7SY0 - chains B and E; structure by electron microscopy, 3.00 A resolution.

== Chain B ==
Molecule: Spike glycoprotein
Source organism: Severe acute respiratory syndrome coronavirus 2
UniProt: P0DTC2 (SPIKE_SARS2); numbering as in UniProt (aligned over 1-1208)
Chain sequence (1288 residues; row label = number of the first residue in the row):
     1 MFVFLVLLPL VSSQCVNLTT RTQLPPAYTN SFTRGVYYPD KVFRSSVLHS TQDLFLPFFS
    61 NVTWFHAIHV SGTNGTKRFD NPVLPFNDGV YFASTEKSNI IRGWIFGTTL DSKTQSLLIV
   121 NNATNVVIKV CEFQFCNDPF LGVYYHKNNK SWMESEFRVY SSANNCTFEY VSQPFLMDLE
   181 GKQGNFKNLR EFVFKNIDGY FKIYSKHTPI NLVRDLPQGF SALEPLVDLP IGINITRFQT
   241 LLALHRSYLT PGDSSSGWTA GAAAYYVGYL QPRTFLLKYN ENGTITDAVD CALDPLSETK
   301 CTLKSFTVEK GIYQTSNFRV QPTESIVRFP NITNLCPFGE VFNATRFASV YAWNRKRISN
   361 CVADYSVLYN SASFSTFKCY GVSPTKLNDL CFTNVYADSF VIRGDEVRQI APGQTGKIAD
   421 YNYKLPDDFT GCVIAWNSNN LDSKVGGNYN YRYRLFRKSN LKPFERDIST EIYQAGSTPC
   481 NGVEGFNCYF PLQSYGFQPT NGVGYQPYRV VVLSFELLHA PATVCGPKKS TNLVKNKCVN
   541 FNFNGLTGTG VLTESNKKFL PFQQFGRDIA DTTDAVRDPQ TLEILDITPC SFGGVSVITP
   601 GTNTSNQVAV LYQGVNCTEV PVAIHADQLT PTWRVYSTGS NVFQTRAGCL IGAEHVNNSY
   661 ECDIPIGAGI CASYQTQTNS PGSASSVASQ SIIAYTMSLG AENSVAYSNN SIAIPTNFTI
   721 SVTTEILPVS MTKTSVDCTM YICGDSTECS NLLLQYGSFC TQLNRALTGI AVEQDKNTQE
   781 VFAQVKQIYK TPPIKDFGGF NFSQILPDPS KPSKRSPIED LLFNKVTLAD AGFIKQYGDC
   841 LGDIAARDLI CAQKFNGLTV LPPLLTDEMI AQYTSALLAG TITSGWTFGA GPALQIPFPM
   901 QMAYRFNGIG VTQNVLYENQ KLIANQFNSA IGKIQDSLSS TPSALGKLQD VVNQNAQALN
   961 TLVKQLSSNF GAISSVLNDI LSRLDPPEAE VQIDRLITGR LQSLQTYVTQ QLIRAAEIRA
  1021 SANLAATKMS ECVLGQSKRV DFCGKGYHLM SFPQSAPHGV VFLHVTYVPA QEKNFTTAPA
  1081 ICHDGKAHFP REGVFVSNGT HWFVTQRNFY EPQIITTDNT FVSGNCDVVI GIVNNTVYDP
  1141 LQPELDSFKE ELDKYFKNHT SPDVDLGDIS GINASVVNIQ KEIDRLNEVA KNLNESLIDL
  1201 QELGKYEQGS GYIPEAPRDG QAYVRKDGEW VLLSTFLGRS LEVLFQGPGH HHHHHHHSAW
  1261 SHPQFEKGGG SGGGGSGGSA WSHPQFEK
Disordered / not traced: 1-329, 531-1288
Construct notes: engineered mutation Arg452 (Leu in P0DTC2), Gly614 (Asp in P0DTC2); conflict Gly682 (Arg in P0DTC2), Ser683 (Arg in P0DTC2), Ser685 (Arg in P0DTC2), Pro817 (Phe in P0DTC2), Pro892 (Ala in P0DTC2), Pro899 (Ala in P0DTC2), Pro942 (Ala in P0DTC2), Pro986 (Lys in P0DTC2), Pro987 (Val in P0DTC2); expression tag (1209-1288)
Disulfides: Cys336-Cys361, Cys379-Cys432, Cys391-Cys525, Cys480-Cys488
Covalent attachments: N-acetylglucosamine (NAG) linked to Asn343
Curated features (UniProtKB/Swiss-Prot):
  - region: Asn280 to Cys301 (Putative superantigen), Arg403 to Asp405 (Integrin-binding motif), Asn448 to Tyr451, Tyr453 to Phe456 (Immunodominant HLA epitope recognized by the CD8+), Pro681, Ala684 (Putative superantigen), Ser816 to Tyr837 (Fusion peptide 1), Lys835 to Phe855 (Fusion peptide 2), Asp1163 to Glu1202 (Heptad repeat 2)
  - site: Arg815, Ser816 (Cleavage)
  - glycosylation: Asn17 (N-linked (GlcNAc...) (complex) asparagine), Asn61 (N-linked (GlcNAc...) (hybrid) asparagine), Asn74 (N-linked (GlcNAc...) (complex) asparagine), Asn122 (N-linked (GlcNAc...) (hybrid) asparagine), Asn149 (N-linked (GlcNAc...) (complex) asparagine), Asn165 (N-linked (GlcNAc...) (complex) asparagine), Asn234 (N-linked (GlcNAc...) (high mannose) asparagine), Asn282 (N-linked (GlcNAc...) (complex) asparagine), Thr323 (O-linked (GalNAc) threonine), Ser325 (O-linked (HexNAc...) serine), Asn331 (N-linked (GlcNAc...) (complex) asparagine), Asn343 (N-linked (GlcNAc...) (complex) asparagine), Asn603 (N-linked (GlcNAc...) (hybrid) asparagine), Asn616 (N-linked (GlcNAc...) (complex) asparagine), Asn657 (N-linked (GlcNAc...) (complex) asparagine), Thr676 (O-linked (GlcNAc...) threonine), Thr678 (O-linked (GlcNAc...) threonine), Asn709 (N-linked (GlcNAc...) (high mannose) asparagine), Asn717 (N-linked (GlcNAc...) (hybrid) asparagine), Asn801 (N-linked (GlcNAc...) (hybrid) asparagine) and 6 more in UniProt
  - natural variant: Leu5 (L5F: In strain: Iota/B.1.526), Ser13 (S13I: In strain: Epsilon/B.1.427/B.1.429), Leu18 (L18F: In strain: Beta/B.1.351, Gamma/P.1 and 1 more), Thr19 (T19I: In strain: Omicron/BQ.1.1, Omicron/XBB.1.5 and 1 more; T19R: In strain: Delta/B.1.617.2, Omicron/BA.2 and 4 more), Thr20 (T20N: In strain: Gamma/P.1), Leu24 to Ala27 (sequence variant, change not given here; In strain: Omicron/BA.2, Omicron/BA.2.12.1 and 6 more), Pro26 (P26S: In strain: Gamma/P.1), Gln52 (Q52H: In strain: Omicron/EG.5.1), Ala67 (A67V: In strain: Eta/B.1.525, Omicron/BA.1), His69 to Val70 (deletion: In strain: Alpha/B.1.1.7, Eta/B.1.525 and 5 more), Gly75 (G75V: In strain: Lambda/C.37), Thr76 (T76I: In strain: Lambda/C.37), 81 further natural variant entries in UniProt
  - mutagenesis: His69 to Val70 (Increased incorporation of cleaved spike into virions), Asn121 (N121Q: Partial loss of biliverdin affinity), Arg190 (R190K: Partial loss of biliverdin affinity), Asn234 (N234Q: Increased resistance to neutralizing antibodies), Asn331 (N331Q: Reduced viral infectivity), Asn343 (N343Q: Reduced viral infectivity), Tyr453 (Y453F: Decreased HLA binding to NF9 epitope. Increased binding affinity to human ACE2), Ala475 (A475V: Increased resistance to neutralizing antibodies), Val483 (V483A: Increased resistance to neutralizing antibodies), Glu484 (E484D: Increased replication in human TMEM106B overexpressing cells), Phe490 (F490L: Increased resistance to neutralizing antibodies and human covalescent sera neutralization), Gln493 (Q493N: Reduced host ACE2-binding affinity in vitro; Q493Y: Reduced host ACE2-binding affinity in vitro), 10 further mutagenesis entries in UniProt
From the paper describing this entry:
  - mutagenesis - E484K: abolished binding to ab8
  - mutagenesis - E484K: abolished binding to S2M11
  - mutagenesis - E484K, N501Y: increased binding to Processed angiotensin-converting enzyme 2 (chain E)
  - mutagenesis - K417N: abolished binding to ab1

== Chain E ==
Molecule: Processed angiotensin-converting enzyme 2
Source organism: Homo sapiens
UniProt: Q9BYF1 (ACE2_HUMAN); numbering as in UniProt (aligned over 18-615)
Chain sequence (606 residues; row label = number of the first residue in the row):
    18 QSTIEEQAKT FLDKFNHEAE DLFYQSSLAS WNYNTNITEE NVQNMNNAGD KWSAFLKEQS
    78 TLAQMYPLQE IQNLTVKLQL QALQQNGSSV LSEDKSKRLN TILNTMSTIY STGKVCNPDN
   138 PQECLLLEPG LNEIMANSLD YNERLWAWES WRSEVGKQLR PLYEEYVVLK NEMARANHYE
   198 DYGDYWRGDY EVNGVDGYDY SRGQLIEDVE HTFEEIKPLY EHLHAYVRAK LMNAYPSYIS
   258 PIGCLPAHLL GDMWGRFWTN LYSLTVPFGQ KPNIDVTDAM VDQAWDAQRI FKEAEKFFVS
   318 VGLPNMTQGF WENSMLTDPG NVQKAVCHPT AWDLGKGDFR ILMCTKVTMD DFLTAHHEMG
   378 HIQYDMAYAA QPFLLRNGAN EGFHEAVGEI MSLSAATPKH LKSIGLLSPD FQEDNETEIN
   438 FLLKQALTIV GTLPFTYMLE KWRWMVFKGE IPKDQWMKKW WEMKREIVGV VEPVPHDETY
   498 CDPASLFHVS NDYSFIRYYT RTLYQFQFQE ALCQAAKHEG PLHKCDISNS TEAGQKLFNM
   558 LRLGKSEPWT LALENVVGAK NMNVRPLLNY FEPLFTWLKD QNKNSFVGWS TDWSPYADHH
   618 HHHHHH
Disordered / not traced: 18, 615-623
Construct notes: expression tag (616-623)
Disulfides: Cys133-Cys141, Cys530-Cys542
Covalent attachments: N-acetylglucosamine (NAG) linked to Asn53, Asn90, Asn103, Asn322, Asn432, Asn546
Curated features (UniProtKB/Swiss-Prot):
  - region (Interaction with SARS-CoV spike glycoprotein): Asp30 to Tyr41, Met82 to Pro84, Lys353 to Arg357
  - active site: Glu375 (Proton acceptor), His505 (Proton donor)
  - binding site (chloride): Arg169, Trp477, Lys481
  - binding site (substrate): Arg273, His345, Pro346, Tyr515
  - binding site (Zn(2+)): His374, His378, Glu402
  - glycosylation (N-linked (GlcNAc...) asparagine): Asn53, Asn90, Asn103, Asn322, Asn432, Asn546
  - mutagenesis: Ser19 (S19P: Increases slightly the interaction with RBD domain of SARS-CoV-2 spike protein), Gln24 to Lys26 (Slightly inhibits interaction with SARS-CoV spike glycoprotein), Gln24 (Q24T: Increases slightly the interaction with RBD domain of SARS-CoV-2 spike protein), Ala25 (A25V: Increases slightly the interaction with RBD domain of SARS-CoV-2 spike protein), Thr27 (T27Y: Increases slightly the interaction with RBD domain of SARS-CoV-2 spike protein. In sACE2.v2.2; increases interaction with RBD domain of SARS-CoV-2 spike protein ...), Leu29 (L29F: Increases slightly the interaction with RBD domain of SARS-CoV-2 spike protein), Lys31 (K31D: Abolishes interaction with SARS-CoV spike glycoprotein; K31Y: Increases slightly the interaction with RBD domain of SARS-CoV-2 spike protein), Asn33 (N33D: Increases slightly the interaction with RBD domain of SARS-CoV-2 spike protein), His34 (H34A: Increases slightly the interaction with RBD domain of SARS-CoV-2 spike protein), Glu37 (E37A: No effect on interaction with SARS-CoV spike glycoprotein), Asp38 (D38A: No effect on interaction with SARS-CoV spike glycoprotein), Leu39 (L39R: Increases slightly the interaction with RBD domain of SARS-CoV-2 spike protein), 48 further mutagenesis entries in UniProt

== Interface between chain B and chain E ==
Pairs across the interface (38; chain B residue first):
  Lys417(B) - Asp30(E)  salt bridge
  Tyr449(B) - Asp38(E)  hydrogen bond
  Tyr449(B) - Gln42(E)
  Tyr453(B) - His34(E)  hydrogen bond
  Phe456(B) - Thr27(E)
  Ala475(B) - Ser19(E)  hydrogen bond (backbone-backbone)
  Ala475(B) - Gln24(E)
  Ala475(B) - Thr27(E)
  Gly476(B) - Gln24(E)
  Glu484(B) - Lys31(E)
  Phe486(B) - Met82(E)  hydrophobic
  Phe486(B) - Tyr83(E)
  Asn487(B) - Gln24(E)
  Asn487(B) - Tyr83(E)  hydrogen bond
  Tyr489(B) - Thr27(E)
  Tyr489(B) - Phe28(E)
  Tyr489(B) - Tyr83(E)  hydrogen bond
  Gln493(B) - Lys31(E)
  Gln493(B) - His34(E)  hydrogen bond
  Ser494(B) - His34(E)
  Gly496(B) - Asp38(E)
  Gly496(B) - Lys353(E)  hydrogen bond (backbone-side chain)
  Gln498(B) - Asp38(E)
  Gln498(B) - Tyr41(E)
  Gln498(B) - Gln42(E)  hydrogen bond
  Gln498(B) - Lys353(E)
  Thr500(B) - Tyr41(E)  hydrogen bond
  Thr500(B) - Asn330(E)
  Thr500(B) - Asp355(E)
  Thr500(B) - Arg357(E)
  Asn501(B) - Tyr41(E)  hydrogen bond
  Asn501(B) - Lys353(E)
  Gly502(B) - Lys353(E)  hydrogen bond (backbone-backbone)
  Gly502(B) - Gly354(E)
  Tyr505(B) - Glu37(E)  hydrogen bond
  Tyr505(B) - Lys353(E)
  Tyr505(B) - Gly354(E)
  Tyr505(B) - Arg393(E)  hydrogen bond
Interface residues without a listed pair, chain B (21 interface residues in all): Gly446, Leu455, Ser477
Interface residues without a listed pair, chain E (20 interface residues in all): Leu79
Interface features reported in the paper:
  - pairs named by the authors: Lys417(B)-Asp30(E)

== Overview ==
21 residues of chain B face 20 of chain E across their interface, with 13 hydrogen bonds and 1 salt bridge.
Among the polar pairs are Lys417(B)-Asp30(E), Tyr449(B)-Asp38(E) and Tyr453(B)-His34(E). The authors report a
contact between Lys417(B) and Asp30(E). The paper reports that E484K and N501Y of chain B increase binding to
Processed angiotensin-converting enzyme 2 (chain E); E484K of chain B abolishes binding to ab8.
Here chain B is Spike glycoprotein (Severe acute respiratory syndrome coronavirus 2) and chain E is Processed
angiotensin-converting enzyme 2 (Homo sapiens). Entry 7SY0 (Cryo-EM structure of the SARS-CoV-2 D614G,L452R
mutant spike protein ectodomain bound to human ACE2 ectodomain (focused ...) was determined by electron
microscopy, deposited together with 7SXX, 7SXY, 7SXZ, 7SY1, 7SY2, 7SY3 and 5 further entries.
